Entry 4WPN (X-ray diffraction, 1.95 A resolution); this record covers chain A.

Chain A:
Protein: Retinal dehydrogenase 1
Source organism: Homo sapiens
Notes: EC 1.2.1.36
UniProtKB: P00352 (AL1A1_HUMAN); residue numbers follow UniProt; this construct covers 1-501
Sequence (501 residues; each row starts with the number of its first residue):
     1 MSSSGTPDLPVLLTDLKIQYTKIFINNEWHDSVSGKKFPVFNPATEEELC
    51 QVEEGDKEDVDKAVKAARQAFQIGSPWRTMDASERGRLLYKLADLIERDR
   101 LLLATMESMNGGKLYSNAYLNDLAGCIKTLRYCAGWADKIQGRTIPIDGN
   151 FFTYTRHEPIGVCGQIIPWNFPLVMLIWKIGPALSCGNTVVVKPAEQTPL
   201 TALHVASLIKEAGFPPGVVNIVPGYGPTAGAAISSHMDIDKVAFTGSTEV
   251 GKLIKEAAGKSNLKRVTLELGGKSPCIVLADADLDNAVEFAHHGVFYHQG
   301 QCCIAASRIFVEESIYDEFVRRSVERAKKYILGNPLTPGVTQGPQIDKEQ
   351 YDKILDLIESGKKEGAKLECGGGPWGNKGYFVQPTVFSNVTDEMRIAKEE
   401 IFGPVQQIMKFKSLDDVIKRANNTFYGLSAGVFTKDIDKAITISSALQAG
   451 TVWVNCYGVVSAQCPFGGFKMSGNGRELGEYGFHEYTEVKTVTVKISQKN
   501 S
Unresolved in the structure: 1-7
Ligand contacts: 3ST (1-{[1,3-dimethyl-7-(3-methylbutyl)-2,6-dioxo-2,3,6,7-tetrahydro-1H-purin-8-yl]methyl}piperidine-4-carboxamide): N121, G125, T129, F171, V174, M175, W178, H293, G294, Y297, C302, C303, I304, Y457, G458, V460, S461
UniProt features mapped onto this chain:
  - active site: E269 (Proton acceptor), C303 (Nucleophile)
  - binding site (NAD(+)): I167 to N170, K193 to E196, G226, P227, G246, S247, E269 to G271, E349 to K353, E400 to F402
  - site: N170 (Transition state stabilizer)
  - modified residue: S2 (N-acetylserine), K91 (N6-acetyllysine), K128 (N6-acetyllysine), K252 (N6-acetyllysine), T337 (Phosphothreonine), K353 (N6-acetyllysine), K367 (N6-acetyllysine), K410 (N6-acetyllysine), S413 (Phosphoserine), K419 (N6-acetyllysine), K435 (N6-acetyllysine), K495 (N6-acetyllysine)
  - mutagenesis: C302 (C302A/S: Does not prevent inhibition by duocarmycin analogs), G458 (G458N: No significant effect on aldehyde dehydrogenase activity. Prevents the inhibition by ALDH1A1-specific inhibitors)
From the paper describing this entry:
  - binding site for 3ST: W178, Y297, V460
  - specificity-determining residues: G458
  - mutagenesis - G458N: unchanged catalytic activity on acetaldehyde
  - mutagenesis - G458N (0.52 +/- 0.10 uM): unchanged binding to DEAB

In short:
Ligands of chain A: compound 3ST. Curated annotation (UniProt) lists active-site residues E269 and C303, 23
NAD+-binding residues and 2 mutagenesis sites. From the paper: a binding site for 3ST at W178, Y297 and V460;
G458N leaves catalytic activity on acetaldehyde unchanged.
Chain A is Retinal dehydrogenase 1 (Homo sapiens); the structure, Structure of human ALDH1A1 with inhibitor
CM053, was determined by X-ray diffraction together with 4WP7 and 4X4L from the same study.
